Entry 6VCB (electron microscopy, 3.30 A resolution); this record covers chains B and N of the 6 polymer chains in the assembly.

Chain B:
Name: Guanine nucleotide-binding protein G(I)/G(S)/G(T) subunit beta-1
Source organism: Homo sapiens
UniProtKB: P62873 (GBB1_HUMAN); residue numbers follow UniProt; this construct covers 2-340
Chain sequence (350 residues; row label = number of the first residue in the row; numbers below 1 keep their minus sign (Met-9 is residue -9)):
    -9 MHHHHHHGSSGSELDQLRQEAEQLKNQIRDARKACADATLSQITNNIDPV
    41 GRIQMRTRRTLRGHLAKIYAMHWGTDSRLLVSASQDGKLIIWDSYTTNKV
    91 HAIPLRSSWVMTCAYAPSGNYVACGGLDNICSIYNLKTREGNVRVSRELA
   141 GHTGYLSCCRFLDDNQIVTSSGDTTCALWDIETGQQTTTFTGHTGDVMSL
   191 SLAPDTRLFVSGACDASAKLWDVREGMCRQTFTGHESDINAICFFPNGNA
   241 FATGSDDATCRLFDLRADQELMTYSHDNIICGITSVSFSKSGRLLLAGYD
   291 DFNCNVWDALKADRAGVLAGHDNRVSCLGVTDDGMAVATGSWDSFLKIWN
Not modelled in the structure: -9 to 1
Sequence notes: expression tag (-9 to 1)
Curated features (UniProtKB/Swiss-Prot):
  - modified residue: Ser2 (N-acetylserine), His266 (Phosphohistidine)
  - natural variant: Leu30 (L30F: In MRD42; uncertain significance), Arg52 (R52G: In MRD42), Gly64 (G64V: In MRD42), Asp76 (D76E: In MRD42; D76G: In MRD42), Gly77 (G77S: In MRD42), Lys78 (K78R: In MRD42), Ile80 (I80N: In MRD42; I80T: In MRD42), His91 (H91R: In MRD42; uncertain significance), Ala92 (A92T: In MRD42), Pro94 (P94S: In MRD42), Leu95 (L95P: In MRD42), Arg96 (R96L: In MRD42), 5 further natural variant entries in UniProt

Chain N:
Name: Nanobody 35
Source organism: Lama glama
Notes: antibody fragment or engineered binder
Chain sequence (160 residues; row label = number of the first residue in the row; numbers below 1 keep their minus sign (Met-21 is residue -21)):
   -21 MKYLLPTAAAGLLLLAAQPAMAQVQLQESGGGLVQPGGSLRLSCAASGFT
    29 FSNYKMNWVRQAPGKGLEWVSDISQSGASISYTGSVKGRFTISRDNAKNT
    79 LYLQMNSLKPEDTAVYYCARCPAPFTRDCFDVTSTTYAYRGQGTQVTVSS
   129 HHHHHHEPEA
Not modelled in the structure: -21 to 0, 129-138
Cystine bridges: Cys22-Cys96, Cys99-Cys107

Chain B / chain N interface:
Contacting residue pairs (24; chain B residue first):
  Arg8(B) with Gln120(N), hydrogen bond
  Lys15(B) with Gln1(N)
  Arg19(B) with Gln1(N), hydrogen bond
  Thr184(B) with Thr114(N); Ala116(N)
  Cys204(B) with Tyr117(N)
  Asp205(B) with Ala116(N); Tyr117(N)
  Ala206(B) with Tyr117(N), hydrogen bond (backbone-side chain)
  Thr223(B) with Gln1(N)
  Glu226(B) with Val2(N); Gly26(N); Phe27(N); Thr28(N); Tyr32(N), hydrogen bond (backbone-side chain); Arg98(N), hydrogen bond (backbone-side chain)
  Ser227(B) with Arg98(N); Pro100(N); Tyr117(N), hydrogen bond (backbone-side chain)
  Asp228(B) with Pro100(N); Tyr117(N), hydrogen bond
  Asp246(B) with Pro102(N)
  Asp247(B) with Tyr32(N); Pro102(N)
Interface residues without a listed pair, chain B (16 interface residues in all): Glu12, His225, Ile270
Interface residues without a listed pair, chain N (15 interface residues in all): Gln3, Phe103

Summary:
16 residues of chain B and 15 residues of chain N are in contact, with 7 hydrogen bonds. Among the polar pairs
are Arg8(B)-Gln120(N), Arg19(B)-Gln1(N) and Ala206(B)-Tyr117(N).
Chain B is Guanine nucleotide-binding protein G(I)/G(S)/G(T) subunit beta-1 (Homo sapiens) and chain N is
Nanobody 35 (Lama glama); the structure, Cryo-EM structure of the Glucagon-like peptide-1 receptor in complex
with G protein, GLP-1 peptide and a ..., was determined by electron microscopy.
